6UEA - chains B and D of the 12 polymer chains in the assembly; structure by electron microscopy, 3.00 A resolution.

== Chain B ==
Name: Immunoglobulin heavy constant alpha 2
Source organism: Homo sapiens
Reference sequence: P01877 (IGHA2_HUMAN); residues 242-472 here correspond to UniProt positions 110-340 (UniProt number = residue number - 132)
Chain sequence (245 residues; each row starts with the number of its first residue):
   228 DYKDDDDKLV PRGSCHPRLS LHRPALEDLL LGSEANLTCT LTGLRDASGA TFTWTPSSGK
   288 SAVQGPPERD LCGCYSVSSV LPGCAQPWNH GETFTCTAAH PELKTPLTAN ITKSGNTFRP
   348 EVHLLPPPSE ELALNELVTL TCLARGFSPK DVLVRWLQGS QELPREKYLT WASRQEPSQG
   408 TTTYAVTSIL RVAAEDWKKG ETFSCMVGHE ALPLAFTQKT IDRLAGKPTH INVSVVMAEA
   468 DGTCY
Not modelled in the structure: 228-241
Construct notes: expression tag (228-241); conflict Leu451 (Met319 in P01877)
Swiss-Prot annotation at these positions:
  - glycosylation (N-linked (GlcNAc...) asparagine): Asn263, Asn337 (complex)
Cystine bridges: Cys266-Cys323, Cys369-Cys432
Covalent attachments: N-acetylglucosamine (NAG) linked to Asn337
Reported in the primary citation:
  - self-association interface (contacts with another copy of this molecule): Val462, Met464

== Chain D ==
Name: Immunoglobulin J chain
Source organism: Homo sapiens
Reference sequence: P01591 (IGJ_HUMAN); residues 1-137 here correspond to UniProt positions 23-159 (UniProt number = residue number + 22)
Chain sequence (137 residues; row label = number of the first residue in the row):
     1 QEDERIVLVD NKCKCARITS RIIRSSEDPN EDIVERNIRI IVPLNNRENI SDPTSPLRTR
    61 FVYHLSDLCK KCDPTEVELD NQIVTATQSN ICDEDSATET CYTYDRNKCY TAVVPLVYGG
   121 ETKMVETALT PDACYPD
Not modelled in the structure: 1-3, 95-96
Swiss-Prot annotation at these positions:
  - modified residue: Gln1 (Pyrrolidone carboxylic acid)
  - glycosylation: Asn49 (N-linked (GlcNAc...) (complex) asparagine)
Cystine bridges: Cys13-Cys101, Cys72-Cys92, Cys109-Cys134
Covalent attachments: N-acetylglucosamine (NAG) linked to Asn49

== How chain B and chain D interact ==
Disulfides between the chains: Cys471(B)-Cys69(D)
Residue-residue contacts (56):
  Glu254(B) with Tyr118(D)
  Asp255(B) with Tyr118(D), hydrogen bond
  Leu258(B) with Tyr118(D); Val125(D), hydrophobic
  Gly259(B) with Tyr118(D)
  Arg346(B) with Asp132(D), salt bridge; Tyr135(D), hydrogen bond
  Leu384(B) with Val114(D), hydrophobic
  Gly386(B) with Pro53(D)
  Glu389(B) with Leu116(D); Val117(D), hydrogen bond (side chain-backbone)
  Met433(B) with Val114(D), hydrophobic; Thr127(D)
  Ala438(B) with Tyr135(D)
  Pro440(B) with Pro131(D); Cys134(D); Tyr135(D)
  Leu441(B) with Glu126(D)
  Phe443(B) with Val125(D), hydrophobic; Thr127(D); Ala128(D), hydrogen bond (backbone-backbone)
  Thr444(B) with Thr127(D); Ala128(D), hydrogen bond (side chain-backbone)
  Gln445(B) with Asp52(D), hydrogen bond; Thr127(D)
  Thr447(B) with Arg47(D); Asp52(D)
  Asp449(B) with Arg47(D), salt bridge
  Leu451(B) with Leu57(D), hydrophobic
  Ile458(B) with Leu44(D), hydrophobic
  Asn459(B) with Thr59(D)
  Val460(B) with Val42(D), hydrophobic; Thr59(D); Phe61(D), hydrophobic
  Ser461(B) with Thr59(D), hydrogen bond (side chain-backbone); Arg60(D); Phe61(D), hydrogen bond (backbone-backbone)
  Val462(B) with Phe61(D); Tyr63(D), hydrophobic
  Val463(B) with Phe61(D), hydrogen bond (backbone-backbone); Val62(D); Tyr63(D), hydrogen bond (backbone-backbone)
  Met464(B) with Tyr63(D)
  Ala465(B) with Tyr63(D), hydrogen bond (backbone-backbone); His64(D)
  Glu466(B) with Leu65(D); Ser66(D), hydrogen bond
  Ala467(B) with Arg36(D), hydrogen bond (backbone-side chain); Leu65(D)
  Asp468(B) with Arg36(D)
  Gly469(B) with Arg36(D)
  Thr470(B) with Arg36(D)
  Cys471(B) with Arg36(D); Cys69(D), disulfide
  Tyr472(B) with Cys69(D); Lys71(D)
Other interface residues (no listed pair), chain B (36 interface residues in all): Arg382, Ser387, Thr429
Other interface residues (no listed pair), chain D (38 interface residues in all): Leu8, Ile38, Pro56, Thr111, Ala112, Pro115, Lys123, Leu129, Pro136
The authors on this interface:
  - pairs named by the authors: Arg346(B)-Asp132(D) (salt bridge), Pro440(B)-Tyr135(D)
  - interface residues, chain B: Leu258(B), Met433(B), Phe443(B)
  - interface residues, chain D: Val114(D), Leu116(D), Tyr118(D), Val125(D)

== Overview ==
36 residues of chain B face 38 of chain D across their interface; the contacts include 1 disulfide bond, 13
hydrogen bonds and 2 salt bridges. Among the polar pairs are Arg346(B)-Asp132(D), Asp449(B)-Arg47(D) and
Asp255(B)-Tyr118(D). The authors report a salt bridge between Arg346(B) and Asp132(D); a contact between
Pro440(B) and Tyr135(D). From the paper: interface residues Leu258(B), Met433(B) and Val114(D) among others; a
self-association interface involving Val462(B) and Met464(B).
Chain B is Immunoglobulin heavy constant alpha 2 and chain D is Immunoglobulin J chain, both from Homo
sapiens; the structure, Structure of pentameric sIgA complex, was determined by electron microscopy together
with 6UE7, 6UE8 and 6UE9 from the same study.
